7K0O - chains B and D of the 8 polymer chains in the assembly; structure by electron microscopy, 3.10 A resolution.

== Chain B ==
Molecule: Serine palmitoyltransferase 2
Organism: Homo sapiens
Notes: EC 2.3.1.50
UniProt: O15270 (SPTC2_HUMAN); residue numbers follow UniProt; this construct covers 1-544
Chain sequence (544 residues; numbered 1 to 544; the number before each row is that of its first residue):
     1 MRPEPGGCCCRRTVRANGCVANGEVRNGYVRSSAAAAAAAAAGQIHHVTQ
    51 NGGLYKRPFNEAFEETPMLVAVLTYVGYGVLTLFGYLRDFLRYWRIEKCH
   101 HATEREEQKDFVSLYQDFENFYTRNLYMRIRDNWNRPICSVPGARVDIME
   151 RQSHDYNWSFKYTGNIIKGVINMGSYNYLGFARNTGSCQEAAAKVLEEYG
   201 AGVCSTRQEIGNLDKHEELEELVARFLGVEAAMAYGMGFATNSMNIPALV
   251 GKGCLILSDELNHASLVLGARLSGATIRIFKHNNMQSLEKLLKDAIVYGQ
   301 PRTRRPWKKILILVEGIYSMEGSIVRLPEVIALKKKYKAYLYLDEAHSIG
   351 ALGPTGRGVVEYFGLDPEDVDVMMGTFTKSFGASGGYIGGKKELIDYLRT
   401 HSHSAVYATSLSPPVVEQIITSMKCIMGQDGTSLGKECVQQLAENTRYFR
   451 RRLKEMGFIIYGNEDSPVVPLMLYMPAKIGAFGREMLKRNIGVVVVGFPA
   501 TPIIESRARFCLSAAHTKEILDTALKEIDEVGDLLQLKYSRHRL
Not modelled in the structure: 1-52
Modified residues: K379 ((2S)-2-amino-6-[[3-hydroxy-2-methyl-5-(phosphonooxymethyl)pyridin-4-yl]methylideneamino]hexanoic acid; LLP)
UniProt features mapped onto this chain:
  - modified residue: K379 (N6-(pyridoxal phosphate)lysine)
  - natural variant: A182 (A182P: In HSAN1C), R183 (R183W: In HSAN1C), V359 (V359M: In HSAN1C loss of normal activity as measured by reduced formation of sphinganine), G382 (G382V: In HSAN1C), I504 (I504F: In HSAN1C loss of normal activity as measured by reduced formation of sphinganine)
  - mutagenesis: Y122 (Y122A: Decreased catalytic activity with L-serine and palmitoyl-CoA as substrates. Does not affect the negative regulation by OMRDL3 and ceramides), L126 (L126W: Some decrease in catalytic activity with L-serine and palmitoyl-CoA as substrates), I130 (I130W: Loss of catalytic activity with L-serine and palmitoyl-CoA as substrates), W134 (W134A: Loss of catalytic activity with L-serine and palmitoyl-CoA as substrates), Y176 (Y176A: Loss of catalytic activity with L-serine and palmitoyl-CoA as substrates), S258 (S258R: Loss of catalytic activity with L-serine and palmitoyl-CoA as substrates), R302 (R302A: Reduces the dimerization propensity with SPTLC1; reduces the dimerization propensity with SPTLC1; when associated with A-305. Does not impair enzymatic activity ...), R304 (R304A: Reduces the dimerization propensity with SPTLC1; when associated with A-302 and A-304. Does not impair enzymatic activity; when associated with A-302 and A-304), R305 (R305A: Reduces the dimerization propensity with SPTLC1; when associated with A-302 and A-304. Does not impair enzymatic activity; when associated with A-302 and A-304), M320 (M320Q: Decreased catalytic activity with L-serine and palmitoyl-CoA as substrates), T378 (T378A: Decreased catalytic activity with L-serine and palmitoyl-CoA as substrates), K379 (K379A: Loss of catalytic activity with L-serine and palmitoyl-CoA as substrates), 3 further mutagenesis entries in UniProt
From the paper describing this entry:
  - mutagenesis - R302A/R304A/R305A: unchanged catalytic activity
  - disease-associated variants - I504F: decreased binding to ORM1-like protein 3 (chain D) (proposed by the authors, not directly observed)
  - disease-associated variants - I504F (proposed by the authors, not directly observed)

== Chain D ==
Molecule: ORM1-like protein 3
Organism: Homo sapiens
UniProt: Q8N138 (ORML3_HUMAN); residues 1-153 here = UniProt positions 1-153
Chain sequence (153 residues; numbered 1 to 153; the number before each row is that of its first residue):
     1 MNVGTAHSEVNPNTRVMNSRGIWLSYVLAIGLLHIVLLSIPFVSVPVVWT
    51 LTNLIHNMGMYIFLHTVKGTPFETPDQGKARLLTHWEQMDYGVQFTASRK
   101 FLTITPIVLYFLTSFYTKYDQIHFVLNTVSLMSVLIPKLPQLHGVRIFGI
   151 NKY
UniProt features mapped onto this chain:
  - region: M1 to M17 (Important for ceramide level-sensing)
  - modified residue: P137 (Hydroxyproline)
  - mutagenesis: N2 to M17 (Impaired negative regulation of SPT complex activity in the presence of ceramides), N2 to S8 (Impaired negative regulation of SPT complex activity in the presence of ceramides), N2 (Impaired negative regulation of SPT complex activity in the presence of ceramides), N13 (N13A: Disrupted ceramide binding; impaired negative regulation of SPT complex activity in the presence of ceramides; in the absence of ceramides, reduced affinity of SPT complex towards palmitoyl-CoA), V16 (V16R: Impaired negative regulation of SPT complex activity in the presence of ceramides), I22 (I22R: Impaired negative regulation of SPT complex activity in the presence of ceramides), F63 (F63P: Impaired negative regulation of SPT complex activity in the presence of ceramides; F63R: Impaired negative regulation of SPT complex activity in the presence of ceramides), H85 (H85A: No effect on the negative regulation of SPT complex activity in the presence of ceramides), P137 (P137A: Increased protein levels; decreased ubiquitination; increased negative regulation of SPT complex activity)

== How chain B and chain D interact ==
Pairs across the interface - 50 pairs, chain B then chain D:
  E65(B) - R20(D)  salt bridge
  T66(B) - R20(D)  hydrogen bond (backbone-side chain)
  P67(B) - R20(D)
  M68(B) - R20(D)
  M68(B) - G21(D)
  M68(B) - L24(D)  hydrophobic
  A71(B) - R20(D)
  V72(B) - S25(D)
  Y75(B) - S19(D)  hydrogen bond
  Y75(B) - R20(D)  hydrogen bond (side chain-backbone)
  Y75(B) - G21(D)
  Y75(B) - I22(D)  hydrophobic
  Y75(B) - S25(D)
  Q116(B) - R81(D)
  F118(B) - V67(D)  hydrophobic
  F118(B) - K68(D)
  F118(B) - G69(D)
  F118(B) - T70(D)
  F118(B) - P71(D)
  E119(B) - T70(D)
  E119(B) - P71(D)
  E119(B) - F72(D)
  E119(B) - E73(D)  hydrogen bond (backbone-backbone)
  E119(B) - R81(D)  salt bridge
  F121(B) - P71(D)  hydrogen bond (backbone-backbone)
  Y122(B) - P71(D)  hydrogen bond (backbone-backbone)
  W134(B) - M1(D)  hydrophobic
  E260(B) - H7(D)
  E260(B) - S8(D)  hydrogen bond (backbone-backbone)
  L261(B) - A6(D)
  L261(B) - H7(D)
  V267(B) - S8(D)
  R271(B) - P75(D)  hydrogen bond (side chain-backbone)
  M320(B) - T5(D)
  M320(B) - A6(D)  hydrophobic
  V496(B) - M1(D)  hydrophobic
  G497(B) - M1(D)
  P499(B) - M1(D)
  P499(B) - V3(D)
  P499(B) - P12(D)
  A500(B) - M1(D)  hydrophobic
  A500(B) - N2(D)
  A500(B) - T5(D)
  A500(B) - A6(D)  hydrogen bond (backbone-backbone)
  A500(B) - H7(D)
  T501(B) - A6(D)
  I503(B) - S19(D)
  I504(B) - S19(D)
  I504(B) - R20(D)
  R507(B) - A6(D)
Also at the interface, not in a pair above, chain B (34 interface residues in all): Y86, N120, Y127, D259, N262, I279, V495, F498
Also at the interface, not in a pair above, chain D (28 interface residues in all): G4, V16, L28, F63, Q77

== In short ==
34 residues of chain B and 28 residues of chain D are in contact, with 9 hydrogen bonds and 2 salt bridges.
Polar contacts include E65(B)-R20(D), E119(B)-R81(D) and T66(B)-R20(D). From the paper: I504F of chain B
reduces binding to ORM1-like protein 3 (chain D); R302A/R304A/R305A of chain B leave catalytic activity
unchanged.
Here chain B is Serine palmitoyltransferase 2 and chain D is ORM1-like protein 3, both from Homo sapiens.
Entry 7K0O (Human serine palmitoyltransferase complex SPTLC1/SPLTC2/ssSPTa/ORMDL3, class 3) was determined by
electron microscopy together with 7K0I, 7K0J, 7K0K, 7K0L, 7K0M, 7K0N, 7K0P and 7K0Q from the same study.
